7DY6 - chains H and C of the 11 polymer chains in the assembly; structure by electron microscopy, 3.68 A resolution.

== Chain H ==
Molecule: 63-nt DNA strand
Sequence (63 nucleotides; numbered 3 to 65; the number before each row is that of its first residue):
     3 AACAAAATGATTGACAAAAGTGTTAAATTGTGCTATAATGGGAGCTGTCA
    53 CGGATGCAGGGGA

== Chain C ==
Protein: DNA-directed RNA polymerase subunit beta
From: Escherichia coli (strain K12)
Notes: EC 2.7.7.6
Reference sequence: P0A8V2 (RPOB_ECOLI); numbering as in UniProt (aligned over 1-1342)
Amino-acid sequence (1342 residues; row label = number of the first residue in the row):
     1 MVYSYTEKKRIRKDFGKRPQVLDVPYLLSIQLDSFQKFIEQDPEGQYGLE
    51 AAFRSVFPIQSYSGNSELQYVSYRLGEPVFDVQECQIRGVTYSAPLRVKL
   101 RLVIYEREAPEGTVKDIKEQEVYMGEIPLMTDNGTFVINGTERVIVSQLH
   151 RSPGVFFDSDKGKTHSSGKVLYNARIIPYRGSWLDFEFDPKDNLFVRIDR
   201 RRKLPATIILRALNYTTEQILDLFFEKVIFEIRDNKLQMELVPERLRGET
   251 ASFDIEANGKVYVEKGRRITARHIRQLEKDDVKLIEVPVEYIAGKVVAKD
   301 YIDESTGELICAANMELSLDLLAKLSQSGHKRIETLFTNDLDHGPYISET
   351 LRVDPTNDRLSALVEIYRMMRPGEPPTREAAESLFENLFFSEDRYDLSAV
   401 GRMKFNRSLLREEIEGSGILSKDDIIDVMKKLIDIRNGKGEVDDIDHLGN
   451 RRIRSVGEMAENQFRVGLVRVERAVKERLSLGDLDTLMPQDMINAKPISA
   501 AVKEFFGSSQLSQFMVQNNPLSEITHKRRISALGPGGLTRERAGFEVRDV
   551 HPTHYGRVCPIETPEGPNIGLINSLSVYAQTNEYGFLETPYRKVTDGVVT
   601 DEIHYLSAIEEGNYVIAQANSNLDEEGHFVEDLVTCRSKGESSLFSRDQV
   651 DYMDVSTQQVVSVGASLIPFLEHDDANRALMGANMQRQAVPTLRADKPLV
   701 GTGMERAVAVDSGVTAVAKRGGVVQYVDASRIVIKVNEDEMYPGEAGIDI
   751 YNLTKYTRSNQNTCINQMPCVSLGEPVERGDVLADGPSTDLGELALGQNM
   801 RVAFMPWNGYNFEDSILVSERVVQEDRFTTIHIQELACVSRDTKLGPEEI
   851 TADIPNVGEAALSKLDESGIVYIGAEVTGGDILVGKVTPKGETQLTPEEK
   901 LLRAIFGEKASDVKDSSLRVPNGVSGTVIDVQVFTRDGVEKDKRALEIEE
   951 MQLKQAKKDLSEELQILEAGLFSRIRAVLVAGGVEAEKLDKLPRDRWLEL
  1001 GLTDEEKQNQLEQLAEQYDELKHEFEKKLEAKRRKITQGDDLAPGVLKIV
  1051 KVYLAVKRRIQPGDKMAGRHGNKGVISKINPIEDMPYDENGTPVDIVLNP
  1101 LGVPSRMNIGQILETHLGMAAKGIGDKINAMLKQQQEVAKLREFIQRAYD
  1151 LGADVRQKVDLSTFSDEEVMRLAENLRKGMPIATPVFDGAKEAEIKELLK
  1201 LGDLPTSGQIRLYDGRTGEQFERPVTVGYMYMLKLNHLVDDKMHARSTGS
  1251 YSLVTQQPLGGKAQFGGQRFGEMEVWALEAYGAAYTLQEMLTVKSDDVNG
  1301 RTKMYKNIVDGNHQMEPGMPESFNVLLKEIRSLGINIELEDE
Unresolved in the structure: 1-2
Differences from the reference sequence: variant Val516 (Asp in P0A8V2)
Swiss-Prot annotation at these positions:
  - modified residue (N6-acetyllysine): Lys1022, Lys1200
  - mutagenesis: Ile561 (I561S: Resistant to antibiotics salinamide A and B), Ile569 (I569S: Resistant to antibiotics salinamide A and B), Ala665 (A665E: Resistant to antibiotics salinamide A and B), Asp675 (D675A/G: Resistant to antibiotics salinamide A and B), Asn677 (N677H/K: Resistant to antibiotics salinamide A and B), Leu680 (L680M: Resistant to antibiotics salinamide A and B), Glu813 (E813K: Disrupts the enzyme's active center)

== How chain H and chain C interact ==
Pairs across the interface - 17 pairs, chain H then chain C:
  DG43(H) with Tyr367(C), hydrogen bond to the base; Arg371(C), hydrogen bond to the base; Glu374(C), hydrogen bond to the base
  DA45(H) with Arg371(C), base contact
  DC47(H) with Gly181(C), hydrogen bond to the base; Ser182(C), base contact; Asp199(C), base contact
  DT48(H) with Trp183(C), hydrogen bond to the base; Asp199(C), base contact
  DG49(H) with Arg151(C), base contact; Trp183(C), phosphate contact; Arg200(C), salt bridge to the phosphate; Leu538(C), base contact; Arg542(C), sugar contact; Val547(C), base contact
  DT50(H) with Arg542(C), salt bridge to the phosphate
  DA52(H) with Lys163(C), phosphate contact
Other interface residues (no listed pair), chain H (8 interface residues in all): DG42
Other interface residues (no listed pair), chain C (15 interface residues in all): Ile445, Glu546

== Overview ==
The interface between chain H and chain C involves 8 residues on one side and 15 on the other; the contacts
include 5 hydrogen bonds and 2 salt bridges. Among the polar pairs are DG43(H)-Tyr367(C), DG43(H)-Arg371(C)
and DG43(H)-Glu374(C).
Here chain H is a 63-nt DNA strand and chain C is DNA-directed RNA polymerase subunit beta (Escherichia coli
(strain K12)). Entry 7DY6 (A refined cryo-EM structure of an Escherichia coli RNAP-promoter open complex (RPo)
with SspA) was determined by electron microscopy.
